7ZWM - chains F and G of the 10 polymer chains in the assembly; structure by X-ray diffraction, 3.69 A resolution.

Chain F:
Molecule: Gametocyte surface protein P45/48
Source organism: Plasmodium falciparum
UniProt: Q8I6T1 (P4548_PLAF7); numbering as in UniProt (aligned over 1-428)
Amino-acid sequence (428 residues; each row starts with the number of its first residue):
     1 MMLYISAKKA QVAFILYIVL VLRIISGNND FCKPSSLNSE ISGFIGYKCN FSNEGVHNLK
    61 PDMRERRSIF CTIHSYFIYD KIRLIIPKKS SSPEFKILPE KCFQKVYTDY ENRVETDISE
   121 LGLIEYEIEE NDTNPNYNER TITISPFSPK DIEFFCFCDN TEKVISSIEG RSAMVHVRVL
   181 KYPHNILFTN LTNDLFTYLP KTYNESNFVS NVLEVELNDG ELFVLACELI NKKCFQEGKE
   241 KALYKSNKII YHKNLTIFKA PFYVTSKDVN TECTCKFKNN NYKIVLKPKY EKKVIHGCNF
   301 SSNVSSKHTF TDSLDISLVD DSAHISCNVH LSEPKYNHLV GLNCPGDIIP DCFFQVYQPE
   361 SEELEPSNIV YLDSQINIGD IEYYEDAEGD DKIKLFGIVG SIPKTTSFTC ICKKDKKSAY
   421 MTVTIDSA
Disordered / not traced: 1-182, 194-199, 237-246
Cystine bridges: C227-C275, C234-C273, C298-C327, C344-C412, C352-C410
Glycans and other covalent adducts: N-acetylglucosamine (NAG) linked to N190, N303; glycan linked to N204
Curated features (UniProtKB/Swiss-Prot):
  - lipidation: D426 (GPI-anchor amidated aspartate)
  - glycosylation (N-linked (GlcNAc...) asparagine): N50, N131, N190, N204, N254, N299, N303

Chain G:
Molecule: 32F3 heavy chain
Source organism: Mus musculus
Amino-acid sequence (444 residues; each row starts with the number of its first residue):
     1 DVKLVESGGG LVKLGGSLKL SCAASGFTFS SYYMSWVRQT PEKRLELVAA INNNGGSTYY
    61 PDTVKGRFTI SRDNAKNTLN LQMNSLKSED TALYYCTRQH YGNLYFFDYW GQGTTLTVSS
   121 AKTTPPSVYP LAPGSAAQTN SMVTLGCLVK GYFPEPVTVT WNSGSLSSGV HTFPAVLESD
   181 LYTLSSSVTV PSSPWPSETV TCNVAHPASS TKVDKKIVPR DCGCKPCICT VPEVSSVFIF
   241 PPKPKDVLTI TLTPKVTCVV VDISKDDPEV QFSWFVDDVE VHTAQTQPRE EQFNSTFRSV
   301 SELPIMHQDW LNGKEFKCRV NSAAFPAPIE KTISKTKGRP KAPQVYTIPP PKEQMAKDKV
   361 SLTCMITDFF PEDITVEWQW NGQPAENYKN TQPIMNTNGS YFVYSKLNVQ KSNWEAGNTF
   421 TCSVLHEGLH NHHTEKSLSH SPGK
Disordered / not traced: 135-139, 222-444
Cystine bridges: C22-C96, C147-C202

Chain F / chain G interface:
Pairs across the interface (38; chain F residue first):
  S322(F) with Y32(G), hydrogen bond (backbone-side chain); R98(G), hydrogen bond (backbone-side chain); Y109(G), hydrogen bond
  A323(F) with Y32(G)
  H324(F) with Y32(G), hydrogen bond; R98(G); H100(G); G102(G); N103(G), hydrogen bond; D108(G), salt bridge
  I349(F) with L104(G), hydrophobic
  Y357(F) with Y101(G), hydrogen bond (side chain-backbone); L104(G), hydrophobic; Y105(G)
  Q358(F) with Y101(G), hydrogen bond (backbone-side chain)
  P359(F) with Y101(G)
  E360(F) with Y33(G), hydrogen bond; Y101(G), hydrogen bond (backbone-side chain)
  S361(F) with Y33(G)
  E362(F) with S57(G), hydrogen bond (backbone-side chain)
  E363(F) with S57(G)
  L364(F) with Y33(G), hydrophobic; A50(G); I51(G); N52(G); S57(G), hydrogen bond (backbone-side chain); T58(G); Y59(G)
  S367(F) with Y101(G); Y105(G)
  I369(F) with L104(G), hydrophobic
  T409(F) with Y101(G), hydrogen bond
  I411(F) with G102(G); N103(G); L104(G), hydrophobic
  S418(F) with G102(G)
  Y420(F) with H100(G); G102(G)
Other interface residues (no listed pair), chain F (21 interface residues in all): E365, P366, A419
Other interface residues (no listed pair), chain G (19 interface residues in all): V2, N53

Overview:
21 residues of chain F face 19 of chain G across their interface, with 12 hydrogen bonds and 1 salt bridge.
Polar pairs include H324(F)-D108(G), S322(F)-Y32(G) and S322(F)-R98(G). Covalently linked N-acetylglucosamine:
at N190(F) and N303(F).
Here chain F is Gametocyte surface protein P45/48 (Plasmodium falciparum) and chain G is 32F3 heavy chain (Mus
musculus). Entry 7ZWM (Pfs48/45 central and C-terminal domains bound to Fab fragments of monoclonal antibody
10D8 and 32F3) was determined by X-ray diffraction together with 7ZWF, 7ZWI, 7ZXF and 7ZXG from the same
study.
